7SMR - chains D and E of the 5 polymer chains in the assembly; structure by electron microscopy, 2.77 A resolution.

[Chain D]
Molecule: Acetylcholine receptor subunit alpha
Source organism: Tetronarce californica
UniProtKB: P02710 (ACHA_TETCF); residues 1-437 here correspond to UniProt positions 25-461 (UniProt number = residue number + 24)
Amino-acid sequence (437 residues; numbered 1 to 437; the number before each row is that of its first residue):
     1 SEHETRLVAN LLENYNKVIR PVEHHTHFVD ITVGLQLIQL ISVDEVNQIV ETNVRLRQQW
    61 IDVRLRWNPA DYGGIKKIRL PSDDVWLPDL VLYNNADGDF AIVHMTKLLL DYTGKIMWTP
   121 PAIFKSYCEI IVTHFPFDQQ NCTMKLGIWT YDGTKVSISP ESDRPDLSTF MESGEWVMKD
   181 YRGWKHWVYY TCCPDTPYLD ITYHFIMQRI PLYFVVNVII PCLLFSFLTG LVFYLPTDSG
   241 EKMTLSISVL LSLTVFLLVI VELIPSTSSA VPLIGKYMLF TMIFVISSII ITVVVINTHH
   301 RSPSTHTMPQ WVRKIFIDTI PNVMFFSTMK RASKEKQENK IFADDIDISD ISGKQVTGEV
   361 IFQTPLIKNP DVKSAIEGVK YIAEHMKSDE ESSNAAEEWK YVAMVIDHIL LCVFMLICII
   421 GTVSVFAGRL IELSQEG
Not modelled in the structure: 332-369, 434-437
Curated features (UniProtKB/Swiss-Prot):
  - glycosylation: N141 (N-linked (GlcNAc...) asparagine)
Disulfides: C128-C142, C192-C193
Covalent attachments: glycan linked to N141
Residues lining bound ligands: carbamyl-choline (CCE; 2-[(aminocarbonyl)oxy]-N,N,N-trimethylethanaminium): Y93, W149, T150, Y190, C192, C193, Y198
From the paper describing this entry:
  - binding site for carbamyl-choline: W149
  - mutagenesis - F233A (3-fold), F233A/F414A (7-fold): increased signaling in response to agonist
  - mutagenesis - F284A: unchanged signaling in response to agonist

[Chain E]
Molecule: Acetylcholine receptor subunit gamma
Source organism: Tetronarce californica
UniProtKB: P02714 (ACHG_TETCF); residues 1-489 here correspond to UniProt positions 18-506 (UniProt number = residue number + 17)
Amino-acid sequence (489 residues; each row starts with the number of its first residue):
     1 ENEEGRLIEK LLGDYDKRII PAKTLDHIID VTLKLTLTNL ISLNEKEEAL TTNVWIEIQW
    61 NDYRLSWNTS EYEGIDLVRI PSELLWLPDV VLENNVDGQF EVAYYANVLV YNDGSMYWLP
   121 PAIYRSTCPI AVTYFPFDWQ NCSLVFRSQT YNAHEVNLQL SAEEGEAVEW IHIDPEDFTE
   181 NGEWTIRHRP AKKNYNWQLT KDDTDFQEII FFLIIQRKPL FYIINIIAPC VLISSLVVLV
   241 YFLPAQAGGQ KCTLSISVLL AQTIFLFLIA QKVPETSLNV PLIGKYLIFV MFVSMLIVMN
   301 CVIVLNVSLR TPNTHSLSEK IKHLFLGFLP KYLGMQLEPS EETPEKPQPR RRSSFGIMIK
   361 AEEYILKKPR SELMFEEQKD RHGLKRVNKM TSDIDIGTTV DLYKDLANFA PEIKSCVEAC
   421 NFIAKSTKEQ NDSGSENENW VLIGKVIDKA CFWIALLLFS IGTLAIFLTG HFNQVPEFPF
   481 PGDPRKYVP
Not modelled in the structure: 331-410
Curated features (UniProtKB/Swiss-Prot):
  - modified residue: Y364 (Phosphotyrosine)
  - glycosylation: N68 (N-linked (GlcNAc...) asparagine)
Disulfides: C128-C142
Covalent attachments: N-acetylglucosamine (NAG) linked to N68, N141
Residues lining bound ligands: carbamyl-choline (CCE; 2-[(aminocarbonyl)oxy]-N,N,N-trimethylethanaminium): W55, L109, Y117, L119

[Interface between chain D and chain E]
Contacting residue pairs - 117 pairs, chain D then chain E:
  N16(D) with E9(E)
  V18(D) with P81(E); L84(E), hydrophobic
  I19(D) with N2(E); E4(E); G5(E); I8(E), hydrophobic
  R20(D) with N2(E), hydrogen bond (backbone-side chain); E4(E), salt bridge
  V22(D) with N2(E)
  E23(D) with E1(E), hydrogen bond (backbone-backbone); N2(E)
  H24(D) with E1(E); E73(E), salt bridge
  H25(D) with N2(E); E73(E); I75(E)
  D89(D) with Y104(E); N107(E)
  V91(D) with Y104(E), hydrophobic
  Y93(D) with N53(E), hydrogen bond (backbone-side chain); D177(E)
  N95(D) with N53(E), hydrogen bond (backbone-side chain); I123(E)
  A96(D) with I41(E); I123(E)
  D97(D) with R125(E), salt bridge
  F100(D) with N53(E); A103(E), hydrophobic; Y104(E), hydrophobic; P121(E), hydrophobic; A122(E); I123(E), hydrophobic
  A101(D) with Y104(E), hydrophobic
  Y127(D) with N39(E); N181(E)
  K145(D) with D177(E), salt bridge
  W149(D) with W55(E); A106(E); L119(E), hydrogen bond (side chain-backbone); P121(E)
  T150(D) with R79(E), hydrogen bond (backbone-side chain); A106(E); N107(E), hydrogen bond
  Y151(D) with R79(E); N107(E)
  D152(D) with R79(E), salt bridge
  V188(D) with E176(E)
  Y189(D) with E176(E)
  Y190(D) with W55(E), hydrophobic; D174(E)
  T191(D) with H172(E), hydrogen bond; D174(E), hydrogen bond (backbone-side chain)
  C192(D) with Y117(E); L119(E), hydrophobic
  G240(D) with G248(E); Q250(E), hydrogen bond (backbone-side chain)
  E241(D) with Q250(E)
  K242(D) with Q250(E)
  M243(D) with Q250(E), hydrogen bond (backbone-side chain)
  T244(D) with Q250(E), hydrogen bond
  I247(D) with L254(E), hydrophobic; S257(E)
  L250(D) with L236(E), hydrophobic
  L251(D) with S257(E); A261(E), hydrophobic
  T254(D) with I233(E); F265(E)
  L257(D) with N225(E); P229(E), hydrophobic; F265(E), hydrophobic
  L258(D) with L268(E), hydrophobic
  V261(D) with N225(E)
  P265(D) with F221(E)
  S266(D) with E183(E); F221(E); Y222(E); K272(E), hydrogen bond
  T267(D) with N181(E); G182(E); F221(E)
  S268(D) with G182(E), hydrogen bond (backbone-backbone); K218(E), hydrogen bond (side chain-backbone); L220(E); F221(E), hydrogen bond (side chain-backbone)
  S269(D) with G182(E)
  V271(D) with L220(E), hydrophobic; I224(E), hydrophobic
  G275(D) with N225(E)
  L279(D) with I224(E), hydrophobic
  M282(D) with P229(E), hydrophobic
  I283(D) with L232(E), hydrophobic
  I286(D) with L232(E); L236(E), hydrophobic
  I289(D) with L236(E), hydrophobic; L239(E), hydrophobic
  I290(D) with L239(E), hydrophobic
  V293(D) with L239(E); F242(E), hydrophobic; L243(E), hydrophobic
  I296(D) with P244(E)
  N297(D) with F242(E), hydrogen bond (side chain-backbone)
  H300(D) with P244(E); Q246(E), hydrogen bond
  T305(D) with L442(E)
  D371(D) with V417(E); N421(E)
  V372(D) with V417(E), hydrophobic
  S374(D) with N421(E)
  A375(D) with C420(E), hydrophobic; N421(E)
  G378(D) with A424(E)
  Y381(D) with K428(E); N431(E), hydrogen bond
  I382(D) with I423(E), hydrophobic; T427(E)
  H385(D) with N431(E), hydrogen bond
Also at the interface, not in a pair above, chain D (73 interface residues in all): Q48, N94, K155, C193, Y198, V255, I264, S302
Also at the interface, not in a pair above, chain E (74 interface residues in all): E57, L109, P120, T179, E180, P219, A228, G249, I264, K445

[In short]
The interface between chain D and chain E involves 73 residues on one side and 74 on the other; the contacts
include 20 hydrogen bonds and 5 salt bridges. Among the polar pairs are R20(D)-E4(E), H24(D)-E73(E) and
D97(D)-R125(E). The paper reports a binding site for carbamyl-choline at W149(D); F233A and F233A/F414A of
chain D increase signaling in response to agonist.
Chain D is Acetylcholine receptor subunit alpha and chain E is Acetylcholine receptor subunit gamma, both from
Tetronarce californica; the structure, Cryo-EM structure of Torpedo acetylcholine receptor in complex with
carbachol, desensitized state, was determined by electron microscopy together with 7SMM, 7SMQ, 7SMS and 7SMT
from the same study.
